PDB entry 3O1T | X-ray diffraction, 1.48 A resolution | chains A and C of the 3 polymer chains in the assembly

== Chain A ==
Molecule: Alpha-ketoglutarate-dependent dioxygenase AlkB
From: Escherichia coli
Notes: EC 1.14.11.-; fragment: N-terminus 11 amino acids truncated AlkB to 216)
UniProt: P05050 (ALKB_ECOLI); residue numbers follow UniProt; this construct covers 12-216
Chain sequence (206 residues; numbered 11 to 216; the number before each row is that of its first residue):
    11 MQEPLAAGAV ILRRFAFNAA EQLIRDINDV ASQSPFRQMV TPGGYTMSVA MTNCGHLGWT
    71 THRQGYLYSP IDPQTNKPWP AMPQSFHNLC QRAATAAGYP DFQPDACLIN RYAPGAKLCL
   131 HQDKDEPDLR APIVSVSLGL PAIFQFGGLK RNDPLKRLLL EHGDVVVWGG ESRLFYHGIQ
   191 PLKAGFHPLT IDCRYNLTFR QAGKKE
Not modelled in the structure: 11-12, 215-216
Differences from the reference sequence: expression tag (11); engineered mutation Cys129 (Ser in P05050)
Bound ions: Fe ion: His131, Asp133, His187 (together with succinic acid)
Residues lining bound ligands: succinic acid (SIN): Asn120, Tyr122, Leu128, His131, Ser145, Ser147, Phe154, Leu170, His187, Gly188, Ile189, Arg204, Asn206
Curated features (UniProtKB/Swiss-Prot):
  - binding site (substrate): Trp69, Tyr76 to Tyr78, Asp135, Arg161
  - binding site (2-oxoglutarate): Asn120 to Tyr122, Arg204 to Arg210
  - binding site (Fe cation): His131, Asp133, His187
  - mutagenesis: Thr51 (T51A: Slightly reduced activity towards single-stranded DNA containing 1-methyladenine. Reduces affinity for undamaged DNA), Trp69 (W69A: Abolishes activity towards single-stranded DNA containing 1-methyladenine), Tyr76 (Y76A: Reduces affinity for damaged DNA and activity towards single-stranded DNA containing 1-methyladenine), Asp135 (D135A: Abolishes activity towards single-stranded DNA containing 1-methyladenine. Alters substrate specificity, so that the enzyme gains activity towards single-stranded DNA containing 1-methylguanine), Arg161 (R161A: No effect on enzyme activity. Decreases affinity for damaged DNA)
From the paper describing this entry:
  - binding site for the 12-nt DNA strand: Arg210
  - mutagenesis - D135A, D135N, D135S: decreased catalytic activity on 1-meA

== Chain C ==
Molecule: 13-nt DNA strand
Sequence (13 nucleotides; row label = number of the first residue in the row):
     1 AACGGTATTA CCT

== Interface between chain A and chain C ==
Contacting residue pairs - 7 pairs, chain A then chain C:
  Arg161(A) with DG4(C), base contact; DG5(C), hydrogen bond to the base; DT6(C), hydrogen bond to the base
  Asn162(A) with DG4(C), sugar contact; DG5(C), hydrogen bond to the phosphate
  Arg167(A) with DA2(C), sugar contact; DC3(C), salt bridge to the phosphate
Also at the interface, not in a pair above, chain A (4 interface residues in all): Gln190

== Overview ==
Chain A and chain C form an interface of 4 and 5 residues respectively; the contacts include 3 hydrogen bonds
and 1 salt bridge. Polar pairs include Arg161(A)-DG5(C), Arg161(A)-DT6(C) and Asn162(A)-DG5(C). The paper
reports a binding site for the 12-nt DNA strand at Arg210(A); D135A, D135N and D135S of chain A reduce
catalytic activity on 1-meA.
Here chain A is Alpha-ketoglutarate-dependent dioxygenase AlkB (Escherichia coli) and chain C is a 13-nt DNA
strand. Entry 3O1T (Iron-Catalyzed Oxidation Intermediates Captured in A DNA Repair Dioxygenase) was
determined by X-ray diffraction, deposited together with 3O1M, 3O1P, 3O1R, 3O1S, 3O1U and 3O1V.
